1X92 - chains A and B; structure by X-ray diffraction, 2.30 A resolution.

Chain A (and B):
Molecule: Phosphoheptose isomerase
From: Pseudomonas aeruginosa
Notes: chain B of this document is another copy of the same molecule, construct and numbering; everything in this record applies to it too
Reference sequence: Q9HVZ0 (GMHA_PSEAE); residues 1-197 here = UniProt positions 1-197
Sequence (199 residues; each row starts with the number of its first residue; numbers below 1 keep their minus sign (Gly-1 is residue -1)):
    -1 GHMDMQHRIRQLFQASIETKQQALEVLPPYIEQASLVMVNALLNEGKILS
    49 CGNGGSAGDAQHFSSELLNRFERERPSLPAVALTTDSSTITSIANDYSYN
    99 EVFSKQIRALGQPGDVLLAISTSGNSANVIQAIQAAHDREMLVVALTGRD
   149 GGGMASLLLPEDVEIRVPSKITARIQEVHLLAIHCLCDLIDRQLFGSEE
Not modelled in the structure: -1 to 1, 196-197 (chain B: 196-197)
Construct notes: cloning artifact (-1 to 0)
Residues lining bound ligands:
  - D-glycero-D-mannopyranose-7-phosphate (M7P; 7-O-phosphono-D-glycero-alpha-D-manno-heptopyranose), molecule 1: Asn51, Gly52, Gly53, Ser54, Ser119, Thr120, Ser121, Ser124, Thr170, Gln174
  - D-glycero-D-mannopyranose-7-phosphate (M7P), molecule 2: Glu64, Asn67, Arg68, Phe69, Ser90, Asn93, Asp94
Curated features (UniProtKB/Swiss-Prot):
  - binding site (substrate): Asn51 to Gly53, Glu64, Asn93, Asp94, Ser119 to Ser121, Ser124, Gln174
  - binding site (Zn(2+)): His60, Glu64, Gln174, His182
Reported in the primary citation:
  - binding site for D-glycero-D-mannopyranose-7-phosphate: Ser54, Glu64, Asn93, Asp94, Ser119, Thr120, Ser121, Ser124, Gln174
  - conformationally variable residues (loop rearrangement): His60, Arg68

Chain A / chain B interface:
Contacting residue pairs - 76 pairs, chain A then chain B:
  Asp2(A) with Arg190(B), salt bridge
  Met3(A) with Glu30(B); Leu187(B), hydrophobic; Gln191(B)
  Gln4(A) with Pro26(B), hydrogen bond (side chain-backbone); Pro27(B); Glu30(B)
  Arg6(A) with Asp186(B), salt bridge; Arg190(B)
  Ile7(A) with Pro26(B); Ile29(B), hydrophobic; Glu30(B); Leu187(B), hydrophobic
  Arg8(A) with Leu22(B)
  Leu10(A) with Cys183(B), hydrophobic; Asp186(B)
  Phe11(A) with Lys18(B); Ala21(B), hydrophobic; Leu22(B), hydrophobic; Ile29(B), hydrophobic; Leu179(B), hydrophobic; Cys183(B), hydrophobic
  Ser14(A) with Lys18(B), hydrogen bond; Leu179(B)
  Ile15(A) with Lys18(B); Gln19(B)
  Lys18(A) with Phe11(B); Ser14(B), hydrogen bond; Ile15(B); Lys18(B)
  Gln19(A) with Ile15(B)
  Ala21(A) with Phe11(B), hydrophobic
  Leu22(A) with Arg8(B); Phe11(B), hydrophobic
  Pro26(A) with Ile7(B)
  Ile29(A) with Ile7(B), hydrophobic; Phe11(B), hydrophobic
  Glu30(A) with Gly-1(B), hydrogen bond (side chain-backbone); His0(B), hydrogen bond (side chain-backbone); Met3(B); Gln4(B); Ile7(B)
  Ser33(A) with Met3(B)
  Leu34(A) with Met3(B), hydrophobic
  Gly53(A) with His60(B)
  Gln59(A) with Gln59(B), hydrogen bond
  His60(A) with Gly53(B); Gln174(B)
  Phe69(A) with Ala171(B), hydrophobic
  Glu70(A) with Ile169(B)
  Ile169(A) with Glu70(B)
  Ala171(A) with His182(B)
  Gln174(A) with His60(B); Leu178(B); His182(B), hydrogen bond
  Glu175(A) with Leu178(B); Leu179(B); His182(B), salt bridge
  Leu178(A) with Gln174(B); Glu175(B); Leu178(B), hydrophobic
  Leu179(A) with Phe11(B), hydrophobic; Ser14(B); Glu175(B)
  His182(A) with Ala171(B); Gln174(B), hydrogen bond; Glu175(B), salt bridge
  Cys183(A) with Leu10(B), hydrophobic; Phe11(B), hydrophobic
  Asp186(A) with Arg6(B), salt bridge; Leu10(B)
  Leu187(A) with Met3(B), hydrophobic; Ile7(B), hydrophobic
  Arg190(A) with Asp2(B), salt bridge; Arg6(B)
  Gln191(A) with Met3(B)
Other interface residues (no listed pair), chain A (41 interface residues in all): Gln12, Leu25, Gly56, Glu64, Arg172
Other interface residues (no listed pair), chain B (43 interface residues in all): Gln12, Leu25, Ser33, Gly56, Glu64, Phe69, Arg172

In short:
41 residues of chain A face 43 of chain B across their interface; the contacts include 8 hydrogen bonds and 6
salt bridges. Polar contacts include Asp2(A)-Arg190(B), Arg6(A)-Asp186(B) and Glu175(A)-His182(B). Bound to
chain A: D-glycero-D-mannopyranose-7-phosphate. From the paper: a binding site for
D-glycero-D-mannopyranose-7-phosphate at Ser54(A), Glu64(A) and Asn93(A) among others; conformational
variability at His60(A) and Arg68(A).
Chain A and chain B are both Phosphoheptose isomerase (Pseudomonas aeruginosa); the structure, Crystal
structure of pseudomonas aeruginosa phosphoheptose isomerase in complex with reaction product
D-glycero-D-mannopyranose-7-phosphate, was determined by X-ray diffraction, deposited together with 3BJZ and
2I22.
